1FAP - chains A and B; structure by X-ray diffraction, 2.70 A resolution.

Chain A:
Name: FK506-binding protein
Source organism: Homo sapiens
Notes: EC 5.2.1.8
UniProt: P62942 (FKB1A_HUMAN); residue numbers follow UniProt; this construct covers 1-107
Amino-acid sequence (107 residues; each row starts with the number of its first residue):
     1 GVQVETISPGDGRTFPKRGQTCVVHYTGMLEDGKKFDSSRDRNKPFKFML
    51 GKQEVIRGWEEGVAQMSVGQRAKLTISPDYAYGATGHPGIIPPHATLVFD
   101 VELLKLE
Small-molecule neighbours: rapamycin immunosuppressant drug (RAP): Tyr26, Phe36, Asp37, Phe46, Gln53, Glu54, Val55, Ile56, Trp59, Tyr82, His87, Ile90, Ile91, Phe99
From the paper describing this entry:
  - binding site for rapamycin immunosuppressant drug: Trp59
  - conformationally variable residues (loop rearrangement): Ile90

Chain B:
Name: FRAP
Source organism: Homo sapiens
Notes: fragment: frb
UniProt: P42345 (FRAP_HUMAN); residue numbers follow UniProt; this construct covers 2018-2112
Amino-acid sequence (95 residues; numbered 2018 to 2112; the number before each row is that of its first residue):
  2018 RVAILWHEMWHEGLEEASRLYFGERNVKGMFEVLEPLHAMMERGPQTLKE
  2068 TSFNQAYGRDLMEAQEWCRKYMKSGNVKDLTQAWDLYYHVFRRIS
Small-molecule neighbours: rapamycin immunosuppressant drug (RAP): Leu2031, Glu2032, Ser2035, Arg2036, Phe2039, Gly2040, Thr2098, Trp2101, Asp2102, Tyr2105, Phe2108
UniProt features mapped onto this chain:
  - cross-link: Lys2066 (Glycyl lysine isopeptide (Lys-Gly) (interchain with G-Cter in ubiquitin))
  - mutagenesis: Lys2066 (K2066R: Complete loss ubiquitination by the SCF(FBXO22) complex)
From the paper describing this entry:
  - binding site for rapamycin immunosuppressant drug: Leu2031, Ser2035, Phe2039, Trp2101, Asp2102, Phe2108
  - mutagenesis - S2035T: abolished binding to rapamycin immunosuppressant drug (citing earlier work)

How chain A and chain B interact:
Residue-residue contacts (10):
  Lys47(A) with Tyr2105(B), hydrogen bond (backbone-side chain); Arg2109(B)
  Thr85(A) with Arg2042(B), hydrogen bond
  Gly86(A) with Arg2042(B), hydrogen bond (backbone-side chain)
  His87(A) with Tyr2038(B); Phe2039(B)
  Pro88(A) with Arg2042(B); Val2094(B)
  Gly89(A) with Val2094(B)
  Ile90(A) with Lys2095(B)
Also at the interface, not in a pair above, chain A (10 interface residues in all): Arg42, Lys44, Phe46
Also at the interface, not in a pair above, chain B (8 interface residues in all): Asp2102
From the paper, about this interface:
  - residue pairs: Lys47(A)-Tyr2105(B), Thr85(A)-Arg2042(B), Gly86(A)-Arg2042(B)

Overview:
10 residues of chain A and 8 residues of chain B are in contact; the contacts include 3 hydrogen bonds. Polar
pairs include Lys47(A)-Tyr2105(B), Thr85(A)-Arg2042(B) and Gly86(A)-Arg2042(B). The authors report contacts
between Lys47(A) and Tyr2105(B), Thr85(A) and Arg2042(B) and Gly86(A) and Arg2042(B). The paper reports a
binding site for rapamycin immunosuppressant drug at Trp59(A) and Leu2031(B) among others; S2035T of chain B
abolishes binding to rapamycin immunosuppressant drug.
Chain A is FK506-binding protein and chain B is FRAP, both from Homo sapiens; the structure, The structure of
the immunophilin-immunosuppressant FKBP12-rapamycin complex interacting with human frap, was determined by
X-ray diffraction.
